9KCH - chains A and B of the 8 polymer chains in the assembly; structure by electron microscopy, 4.19 A resolution (low resolution: residue-level contacts below are approximate; hydrogen-bond / salt-bridge calls are withheld).

== Chain A (and B) ==
Molecule: Tol-Pal system protein TolQ
Organism: Escherichia coli K-12
Notes: chain B of this document is another copy of the same molecule, construct and numbering; everything in this record applies to it too
UniProtKB: P0ABU9 (TOLQ_ECOLI); numbering as in UniProt (aligned over 1-230)
Sequence (230 residues; numbered 1 to 230; the number before each row is that of its first residue):
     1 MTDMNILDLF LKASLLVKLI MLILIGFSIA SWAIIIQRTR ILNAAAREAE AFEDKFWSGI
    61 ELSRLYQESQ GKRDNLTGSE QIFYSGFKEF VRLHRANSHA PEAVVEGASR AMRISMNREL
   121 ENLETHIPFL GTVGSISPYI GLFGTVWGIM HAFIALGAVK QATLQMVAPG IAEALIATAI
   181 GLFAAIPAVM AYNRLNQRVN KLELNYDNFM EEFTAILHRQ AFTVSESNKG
Unresolved in the structure: 1-6, 225-230 (chain B: 1-7, 225-230)

== Chain A / chain B interface ==
Residue-residue contacts - 17 pairs, chain A then chain B:
  Leu7(A) - Met150(B)
  Leu7(A) - Ile154(B)
  Leu9(A) - Phe153(B)
  Glu53(A) - Arg110(B)
  Trp57(A) - Gly107(B)
  Trp57(A) - Arg110(B)
  Ala179(A) - Val146(B)
  Leu182(A) - Leu142(B)
  Phe183(A) - Tyr139(B)
  Phe183(A) - Phe143(B)
  Ile186(A) - Ser135(B)
  Pro187(A) - Tyr139(B)
  Asn208(A) - Arg113(B)
  Ala215(A) - Glu106(B)
  Arg219(A) - Ala100(B)
  Arg219(A) - Pro101(B)
  Arg219(A) - Glu102(B)
Interface residues without a listed pair, chain A (18 interface residues in all): Gln165, Ala172, Ala184, Met190, Arg194, Glu212
Interface residues without a listed pair, chain B (18 interface residues in all): Ala103, Thr132, Lys160

== In short ==
The chain A/chain B interface involves 18 residues from each chain.
Chain A and chain B are both Tol-Pal system protein TolQ (Escherichia coli K-12); the structure, Cryo-EM
structure of inner membrane TolQRA complex in CYMAL-6-Neopentyl Glycol detergent micelles, was determined by
electron microscopy (same publication as 9K49).
